Entry 5WTS (X-ray diffraction, 3.00 A resolution); this record covers chains A and B.

Chain A:
Molecule: Green fluorescent protein linked MTide-02
Organism: Aequorea victoria
Amino-acid sequence (358 residues; row label = number of the first residue in the row; note: 2 numbers in that range are skipped by the numbering (no residue carries them; nothing is unmodelled there)):
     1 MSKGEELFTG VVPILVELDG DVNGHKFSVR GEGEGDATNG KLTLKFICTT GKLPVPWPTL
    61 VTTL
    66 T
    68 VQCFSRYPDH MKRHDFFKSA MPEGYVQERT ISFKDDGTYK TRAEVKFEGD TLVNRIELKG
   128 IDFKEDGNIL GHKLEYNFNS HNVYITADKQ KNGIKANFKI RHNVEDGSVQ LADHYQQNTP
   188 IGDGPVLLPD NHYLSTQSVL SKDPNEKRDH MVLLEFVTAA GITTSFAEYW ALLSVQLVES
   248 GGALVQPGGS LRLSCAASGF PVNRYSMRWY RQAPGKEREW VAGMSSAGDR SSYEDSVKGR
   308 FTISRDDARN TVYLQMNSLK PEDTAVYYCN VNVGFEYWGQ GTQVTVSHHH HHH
Unresolved in the structure: 1-2, 355-360
Glycans and other covalent adducts: covalent link Leu-64/Thr-66; covalent link Thr-66/Val-68
Modified residues: Leu-64 (chromophore; parent Tyr); Thr-66 (chromophore; CRO)

Chain B:
Molecule: E3 ubiquitin-protein ligase Mdm2
Organism: Homo sapiens
Notes: EC 2.3.2.27
Reference sequence: Q00987 (MDM2_HUMAN); residues 3-122 here correspond to UniProt positions 6-125 (UniProt number = residue number + 3)
Amino-acid sequence (122 residues; row label = number of the first residue in the row):
     1 GPMSVPTDGA VTTSQIPASE QETLVRPKPL LLKLLKSVGA QKDTYTMKEV LFYLGQYIMT
    61 KRLYDEKQQH IVYCSNDLLG DLFGVPSFSV KEHRKIYTMI YRNLVVVNQQ ESSDSGTSVS
   121 EN
Unresolved in the structure: 1-11, 108-122
Differences from the reference sequence: expression tag (1-2)

Chain A / chain B interface:
Residue-residue contacts - 26 pairs, chain A then chain B:
  Thr-231(A) with Gln-69(B)
  Ser-232(A) with Gln-69(B)
  Phe-233(A) with Gly-55(B); Ile-58(B), hydrophobic; Met-59(B), hydrophobic; Tyr-64(B), hydrophobic; Gln-69(B), hydrogen bond (backbone-side chain); Val-72(B), hydrophobic; Val-90(B), hydrophobic
  Tyr-236(A) with His-70(B); Val-90(B), hydrophobic; Lys-91(B)
  Trp-237(A) with Leu-51(B), hydrogen bond (side chain-backbone); Leu-54(B), hydrophobic; Gly-55(B); Ile-58(B), hydrophobic
  Leu-239(A) with His-93(B)
  Leu-240(A) with Leu-51(B), hydrophobic; Val-90(B); His-93(B), hydrogen bond (backbone-side chain); Ile-96(B), hydrophobic
  Ser-241(A) with Leu-51(B)
  Gln-243(A) with His-93(B)
  Leu-244(A) with Tyr-97(B), hydrophobic
  Val-245(A) with Met-47(B), hydrophobic
  Gly-282(A) with Arg-94(B)
Interface residues without a listed pair, chain A (16 interface residues in all): Asn-198, Ile-229, Ala-234, Leu-251
Interface residues without a listed pair, chain B (21 interface residues in all): Gln-15, Lys-48, Lys-67, Gln-68, Ile-100

Overview:
Chain A and chain B form an interface of 16 and 21 residues respectively, with 3 hydrogen bonds. Polar
contacts include Phe-233(A)/Gln-69(B), Trp-237(A)/Leu-51(B) and Leu-240(A)/His-93(B).
Here chain A is Green fluorescent protein linked MTide-02 (Aequorea victoria) and chain B is E3
ubiquitin-protein ligase Mdm2 (Homo sapiens). Entry 5WTS (Green fluorescent protein linked MTide-02 inhibitor
in complex with mdm2) was determined by X-ray diffraction.
